Entry 6LFG (electron microscopy, 9.58 A resolution (very low resolution: no residue pairs are listed; an interface is given only as per-side residue counts)); this record covers chains D and C of the 8 polymer chains in the assembly.

[Chain D (and C)]
Molecule: CTP synthase
From: Drosophila melanogaster
Notes: EC 6.3.4.2; chain C of this document is another copy of the same molecule, construct and numbering; everything in this record applies to it too
UniProt: Q9VUL1 (PYRG_DROME); residues 1-562 here = UniProt positions 1-562
Sequence (562 residues; row label = number of the first residue in the row):
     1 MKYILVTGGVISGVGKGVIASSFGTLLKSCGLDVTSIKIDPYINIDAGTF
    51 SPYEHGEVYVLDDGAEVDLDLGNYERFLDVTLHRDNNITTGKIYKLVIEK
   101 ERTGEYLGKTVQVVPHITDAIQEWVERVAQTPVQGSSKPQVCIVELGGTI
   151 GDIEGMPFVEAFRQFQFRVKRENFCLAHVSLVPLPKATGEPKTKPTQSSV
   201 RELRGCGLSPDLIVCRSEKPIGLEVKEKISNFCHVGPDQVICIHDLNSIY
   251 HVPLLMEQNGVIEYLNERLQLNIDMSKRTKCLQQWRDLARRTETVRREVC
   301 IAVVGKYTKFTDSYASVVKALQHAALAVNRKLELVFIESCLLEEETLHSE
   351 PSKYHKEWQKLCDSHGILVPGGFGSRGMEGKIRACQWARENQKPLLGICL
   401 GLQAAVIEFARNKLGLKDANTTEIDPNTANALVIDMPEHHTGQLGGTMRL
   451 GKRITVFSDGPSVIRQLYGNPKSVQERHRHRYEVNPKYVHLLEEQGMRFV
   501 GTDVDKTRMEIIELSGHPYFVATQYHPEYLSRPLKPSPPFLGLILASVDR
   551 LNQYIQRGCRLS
UniProt features mapped onto this chain:
  - active site (For GATase activity): Cys399, His526, Glu528

[How chain D and chain C interact]
At this resolution (10 A) residue pairs are not listed: 16 residues of chain D and 15 of chain C lie at the interface.

[Summary]
16 residues of chain D and 15 residues of chain C are in contact. From UniProt: 3 active-site residues on
chain D.
Both chains are CTP synthase (Drosophila melanogaster). Entry 6LFG (Cryo-EM structure of the Drosophila CTP
synthase product-bound filament) was determined by electron microscopy together with 6L6Z from the same study.
